Entry 3VJP (X-ray diffraction, 2.70 A resolution); this record covers chain A.

Chain A:
Molecule: Flagella basal body P-ring formation protein flgA
From: Salmonella typhimurium
UniProt: P40131 (FLGA_SALTY); residues 1-198 here correspond to UniProt positions 22-219 (UniProt number = residue number + 21)
Amino-acid sequence (219 residues; numbered 1 to 219; the number before each row is that of its first residue):
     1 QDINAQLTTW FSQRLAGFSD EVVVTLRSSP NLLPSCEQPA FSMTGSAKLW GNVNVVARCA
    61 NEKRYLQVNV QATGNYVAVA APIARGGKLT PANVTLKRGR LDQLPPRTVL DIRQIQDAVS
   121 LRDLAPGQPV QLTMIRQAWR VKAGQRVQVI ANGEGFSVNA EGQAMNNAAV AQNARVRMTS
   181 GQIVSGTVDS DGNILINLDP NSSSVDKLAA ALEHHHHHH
Unresolved in the structure: 199-219
Sequence notes: expression tag (199-219)
Modified positions: Mse43, Mse134, Mse165, Mse178 (selenomethionine; parent Met)
Cystine bridges: Cys36-Cys59
From the paper describing this entry:
  - mutagenesis - R113C/S190C: increased stability
  - mutagenesis - R113C/S190C: unchanged binding to FlgI

Overview:
From the paper: R113C/S190C increase stability; R113C/S190C leave binding to FlgI unchanged.
Chain A is Flagella basal body P-ring formation protein flgA (Salmonella typhimurium); the structure,
Orthorhombic Crystal Structure of Salmonella FlgA in closed form, was determined by X-ray diffraction,
deposited together with 3VKI and 3TEE.
